PDB entry 8ETS | electron microscopy, 3.04 A resolution | chains T and Y of the 10 polymer chains in the assembly

# Chain T
Molecule: RuvB-like protein 1
Source organism: Saccharomyces cerevisiae S288C
Notes: EC 3.6.4.12
Reference sequence: Q03940 (RUVB1_YEAST); residues 21-463 here = UniProt positions 21-463
Amino-acid sequence (443 residues; numbered 21 to 463; the number before each row is that of its first residue):
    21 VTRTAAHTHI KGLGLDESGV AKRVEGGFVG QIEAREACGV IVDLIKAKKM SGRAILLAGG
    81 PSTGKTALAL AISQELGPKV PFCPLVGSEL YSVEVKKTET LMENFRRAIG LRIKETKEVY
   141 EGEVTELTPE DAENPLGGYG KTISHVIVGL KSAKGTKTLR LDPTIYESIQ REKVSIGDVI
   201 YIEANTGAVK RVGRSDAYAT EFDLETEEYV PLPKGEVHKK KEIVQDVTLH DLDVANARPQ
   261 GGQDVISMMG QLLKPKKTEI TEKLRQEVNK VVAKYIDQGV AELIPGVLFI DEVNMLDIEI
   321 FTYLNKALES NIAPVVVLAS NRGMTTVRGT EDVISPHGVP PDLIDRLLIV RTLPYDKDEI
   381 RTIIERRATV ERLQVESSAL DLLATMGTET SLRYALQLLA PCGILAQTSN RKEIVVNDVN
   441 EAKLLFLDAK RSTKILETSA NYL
Unresolved in the structure: 153-160
Residues lining bound ligands: ADP (adenosine-5'-diphosphate): A26, H27, H29, I30, G47, F48, V49, G80, P81, S82, T83, G84, K85, T86, A87, Y375, I383, L412, R413

# Chain Y
Molecule: RuvB-like protein 2
Source organism: Saccharomyces cerevisiae S288C
Notes: EC 3.6.4.12
Reference sequence: Q12464 (RUVB2_YEAST); numbering as in UniProt (aligned over 15-471)
Amino-acid sequence (457 residues; row label = number of the first residue in the row):
    15 KSLSLIAAHS HITGLGLDEN LQPRPTSEGM VGQLQARRAA GVILKMVQNG TIAGRAVLVA
    75 GPPSTGKTAL AMGVSQSLGK DVPFTAIAGS EIFSLELSKT EALTQAFRKS IGIKIKEETE
   135 LIEGEVVEIQ IDRSITGGHK QGKLTIKTTD METIYELGNK MIDGLTKEKV LAGDVISIDK
   195 ASGKITKLGR SFARSRDYDA MGADTRFVQC PEGELQKRKT VVHTVSLHEI DVINSRTQGF
   255 LALFTGDTGE IRSEVRDQIN TKVAEWKEEG KAEIVPGVLF IDEVHMLDIE CFSFINRALE
   315 DEFAPIVMMA TNRGVSKTRG TNYKSPHGLP LDLLDRSIII TTKSYNEQEI KTILSIRAQE
   375 EEVELSSDAL DLLTKTGVET SLRYSSNLIS VAQQIAMKRK NNTVEVEDVK RAYLLFLDSA
   435 RSVKYVQENE SQYIDDQGNV QISIAKSADP DAMDTTE
Unresolved in the structure: 15, 461-471
Residues lining bound ligands:
  - ADP (adenosine-5'-diphosphate), molecule 1: A22, H23, H25, G43, M44, V45, P76, P77, S78, T79, G80, K81, T82, A83, Y359, I367, R371, L396, R397
  - ADP, molecule 2: R311, E314, R350

# How chain T and chain Y interact
Pairs across the interface (130; chain T residue first):
  E37(T) - K412(Y)
  G39(T) - K412(Y)
  E53(T) - L429(Y)
  E56(T) - R425(Y)  salt bridge
  A57(T) - F430(Y)  hydrophobic
  V60(T) - V405(Y)  hydrophobic
  D63(T) - Q408(Y)
  D63(T) - K412(Y)  salt bridge
  L64(T) - S404(Y)
  L64(T) - Q408(Y)
  A67(T) - Q408(Y)
  K69(T) - L19(Y)
  K69(T) - I20(Y)
  K69(T) - E376(Y)  salt bridge
  M70(T) - L19(Y)
  M70(T) - I20(Y)
  M70(T) - E375(Y)
  M70(T) - S404(Y)
  S71(T) - L19(Y)
  S71(T) - I20(Y)
  R73(T) - N401(Y)
  R73(T) - S404(Y)
  G79(T) - Y447(Y)
  G80(T) - Q446(Y)
  P81(T) - Q446(Y)
  P81(T) - I456(Y)  hydrophobic
  S82(T) - I456(Y)
  S112(T) - L109(Y)
  V113(T) - L109(Y)
  E114(T) - L109(Y)
  E114(T) - E110(Y)
  V115(T) - L109(Y)
  V115(T) - E110(Y)
  K116(T) - E105(Y)  hydrogen bond (side chain-backbone)
  K116(T) - F107(Y)
  T118(T) - S104(Y)
  Y140(T) - D213(Y)  hydrogen bond
  S164(T) - Y212(Y)
  L179(T) - D213(Y)
  R180(T) - D211(Y)  hydrogen bond (side chain-backbone)
  R180(T) - Y212(Y)
  R180(T) - D213(Y)
  L181(T) - Y212(Y)
  L181(T) - A214(Y)  hydrophobic
  D182(T) - A214(Y)
  D182(T) - M215(Y)
  D182(T) - G216(Y)
  I185(T) - A214(Y)  hydrophobic
  I185(T) - G216(Y)
  A204(T) - A214(Y)
  A204(T) - M215(Y)  hydrogen bond (backbone-backbone)
  N205(T) - M215(Y)
  N205(T) - G216(Y)
  T206(T) - G216(Y)
  T206(T) - A217(Y)  hydrogen bond (backbone-backbone)
  A257(T) - T259(Y)
  P259(T) - D261(Y)
  K277(T) - E110(Y)
  T278(T) - T259(Y)
  E279(T) - S108(Y)  hydrogen bond
  E279(T) - T259(Y)
  E279(T) - G260(Y)
  T281(T) - L257(Y)  hydrogen bond (side chain-backbone)
  T281(T) - G260(Y)  hydrogen bond (side chain-backbone)
  K283(T) - E243(Y)
  K283(T) - F258(Y)
  L284(T) - F258(Y)  hydrophobic
  N289(T) - L17(Y)
  V292(T) - L17(Y)  hydrophobic
  I296(T) - S16(Y)
  I296(T) - L17(Y)  hydrophobic
  D297(T) - S16(Y)
  L303(T) - L17(Y)  hydrophobic
  I318(T) - M300(Y)  hydrophobic
  E319(T) - S104(Y)  hydrogen bond (backbone-side chain)
  E319(T) - F107(Y)
  E319(T) - R333(Y)  salt bridge
  T322(T) - S104(Y)
  T322(T) - E297(Y)
  T322(T) - M300(Y)  hydrogen bond
  Y323(T) - E105(Y)
  N325(T) - E297(Y)  hydrogen bond
  K326(T) - A100(Y)
  K326(T) - E105(Y)  salt bridge
  E329(T) - A21(Y)
  E329(T) - A22(Y)
  E329(T) - H23(Y)
  N331(T) - S18(Y)
  N331(T) - L19(Y)  hydrogen bond (backbone-backbone)
  N341(T) - Y447(Y)
  N341(T) - I448(Y)  hydrogen bond (backbone-backbone)
  R342(T) - Y447(Y)
  R342(T) - I448(Y)
  G343(T) - Y447(Y)
  G343(T) - I448(Y)  hydrogen bond (backbone-backbone)
  M344(T) - D450(Y)
  T345(T) - I448(Y)
  T345(T) - D450(Y)
  T346(T) - D450(Y)  hydrogen bond
  E351(T) - K331(Y)  salt bridge
  P356(T) - V437(Y)  hydrophobic
  H357(T) - S436(Y)  hydrogen bond
  H357(T) - V440(Y)
  D362(T) - E297(Y)
  D362(T) - N326(Y)  hydrogen bond
  D365(T) - S395(Y)  hydrogen bond
  D365(T) - R397(Y)  salt bridge
  R366(T) - R397(Y)
  R366(T) - N401(Y)  hydrogen bond (backbone-side chain)
  L368(T) - Y398(Y)  hydrophobic
  L368(T) - N401(Y)
  L368(T) - V405(Y)  hydrophobic
  L368(T) - F430(Y)  hydrophobic
  I369(T) - F430(Y)
  I369(T) - L431(Y)  hydrogen bond (backbone-backbone)
  I369(T) - D432(Y)
  I369(T) - S436(Y)
  V370(T) - F430(Y)  hydrophobic
  R371(T) - L431(Y)
  R371(T) - Y439(Y)
  R371(T) - Y447(Y)
  P374(T) - Q446(Y)
  Y375(T) - I458(Y)
  T408(T) - S457(Y)
  T408(T) - I458(Y)
  T408(T) - A459(Y)  hydrogen bond (backbone-backbone)
  E409(T) - S457(Y)
  T410(T) - S457(Y)
  S411(T) - I456(Y)
  K450(T) - S457(Y)  hydrogen bond
Other interface residues (no listed pair), chain T (92 interface residues in all): S38, I61, K68, I75, H165, T184, G207, I280, E287, A293, S330, I332, D352, I354, I364
Other interface residues (no listed pair), chain Y (71 interface residues in all): P77, T82, I101, A102, D218, K338, I409, L428, S433, Q441, V454

# Summary
92 residues of chain T face 71 of chain Y across their interface; the contacts include 22 hydrogen bonds and 7
salt bridges. Among the polar pairs are E56(T)-R425(Y), D63(T)-K412(Y) and K69(T)-E376(Y). Bound to chain T:
ADP. Ligands of chain Y: ADP.
Chain T is RuvB-like protein 1 and chain Y is RuvB-like protein 2, both from Saccharomyces cerevisiae S288C;
the structure, Class1 of the INO80-Hexasome complex, was determined by electron microscopy together with 8ETT,
8ETU, 8ETV, 8ETW, 8EU9, 8EUE, 8EUF and 8EUJ from the same study.
